PDB entry 5UH8 | X-ray diffraction, 4.18 A resolution (low resolution: residue-level contacts below are approximate; hydrogen-bond / salt-bridge calls are withheld) | chains D and F of the 9 polymer chains in the assembly

Chain D:
Molecule: DNA-directed RNA polymerase subunit beta'
Organism: Mycobacterium tuberculosis (strain ATCC 25618 / H37Rv)
Notes: EC 2.7.7.6
Reference sequence: I6X9I6 (I6X9I6_MYCTU); residues 1-1316 here = UniProt positions 1-1316
Sequence (1316 residues; each row starts with the number of its first residue):
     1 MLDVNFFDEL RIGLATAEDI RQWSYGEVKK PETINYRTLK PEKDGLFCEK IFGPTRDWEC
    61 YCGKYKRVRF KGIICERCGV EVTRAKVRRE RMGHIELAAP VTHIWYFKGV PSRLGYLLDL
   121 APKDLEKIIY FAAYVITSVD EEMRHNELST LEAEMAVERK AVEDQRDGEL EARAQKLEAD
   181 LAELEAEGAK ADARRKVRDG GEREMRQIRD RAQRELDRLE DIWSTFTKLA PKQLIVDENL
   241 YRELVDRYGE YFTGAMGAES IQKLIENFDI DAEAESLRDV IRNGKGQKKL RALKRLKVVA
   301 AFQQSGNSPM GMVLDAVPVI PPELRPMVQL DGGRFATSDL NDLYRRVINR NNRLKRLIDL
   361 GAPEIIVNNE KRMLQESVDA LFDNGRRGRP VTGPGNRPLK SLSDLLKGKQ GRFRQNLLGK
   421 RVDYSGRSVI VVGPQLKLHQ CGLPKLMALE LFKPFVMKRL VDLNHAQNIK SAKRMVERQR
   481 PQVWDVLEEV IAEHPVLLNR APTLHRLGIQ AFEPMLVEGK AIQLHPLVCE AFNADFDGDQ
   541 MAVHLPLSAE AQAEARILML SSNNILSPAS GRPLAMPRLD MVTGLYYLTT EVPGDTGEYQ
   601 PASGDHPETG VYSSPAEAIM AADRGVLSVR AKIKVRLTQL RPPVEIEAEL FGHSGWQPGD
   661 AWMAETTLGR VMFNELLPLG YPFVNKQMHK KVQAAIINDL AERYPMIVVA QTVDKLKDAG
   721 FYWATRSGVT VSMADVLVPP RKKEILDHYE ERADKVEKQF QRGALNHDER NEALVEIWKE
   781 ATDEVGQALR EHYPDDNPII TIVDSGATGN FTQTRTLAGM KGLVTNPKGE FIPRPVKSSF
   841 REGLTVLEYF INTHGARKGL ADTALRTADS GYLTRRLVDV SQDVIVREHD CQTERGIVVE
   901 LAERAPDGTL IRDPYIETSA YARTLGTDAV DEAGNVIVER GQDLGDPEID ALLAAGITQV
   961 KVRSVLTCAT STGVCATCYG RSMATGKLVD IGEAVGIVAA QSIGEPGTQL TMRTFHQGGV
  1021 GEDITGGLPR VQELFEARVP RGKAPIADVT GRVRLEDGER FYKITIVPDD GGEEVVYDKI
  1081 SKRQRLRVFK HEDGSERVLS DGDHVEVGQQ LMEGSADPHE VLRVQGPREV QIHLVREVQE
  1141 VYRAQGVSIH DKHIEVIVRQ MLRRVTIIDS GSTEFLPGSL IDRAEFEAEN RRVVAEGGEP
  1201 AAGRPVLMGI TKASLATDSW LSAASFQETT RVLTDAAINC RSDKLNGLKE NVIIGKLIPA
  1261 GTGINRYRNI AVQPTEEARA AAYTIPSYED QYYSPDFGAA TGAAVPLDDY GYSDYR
Not modelled in the structure: 1-2, 1012-1025, 1282-1316
Ion coordination: Zn2+ site 1: C60, C62, C75, C78; Mg2+: D535, D537, D539 (shared with 1 residue of chain I); Zn2+ site 2: C891, C968, C975, C978

Chain F:
Molecule: RNA polymerase sigma factor SigA
Organism: Mycobacterium tuberculosis (strain ATCC 25618 / H37Rv)
Reference sequence: P9WGI1 (SIGA_MYCTU); residue numbers follow UniProt; this construct covers 1-528
Sequence (528 residues; each row starts with the number of its first residue):
     1 MAATKASTAT DEPVKRTATK SPAASASGAK TGAKRTAAKS ASGSPPAKRA TKPAARSVKP
    61 ASAPQDTTTS TIPKRKTRAA AKSAAAKAPS ARGHATKPRA PKDAQHEAAT DPEDALDSVE
   121 ELDAEPDLDV EPGEDLDLDA ADLNLDDLED DVAPDADDDL DSGDDEDHED LEAEAAVAPG
   181 QTADDDEEIA EPTEKDKASG DFVWDEDESE ALRQARKDAE LTASADSVRA YLKQIGKVAL
   241 LNAEEEVELA KRIEAGLYAT QLMTELSERG EKLPAAQRRD MMWICRDGDR AKNHLLEANL
   301 RLVVSLAKRY TGRGMAFLDL IQEGNLGLIR AVEKFDYTKG YKFSTYATWW IRQAITRAMA
   361 DQARTIRIPV HMVEVINKLG RIQRELLQDL GREPTPEELA KEMDITPEKV LEIQQYAREP
   421 ISLDQTIGDE GDSQLGDFIE DSEAVVAVDA VSFTLLQDQL QSVLDTLSER EAGVVRLRFG
   481 LTDGQPRTLD EIGQVYGVTR ERIRQIESKT MSKLRHPSRS QVLRDYLD
Not modelled in the structure: 1-206

How chain D and chain F interact:
Pairs across the interface (78; chain D residue first):
  E32(D) - R367(F)
  T33(D) - T365(F)
  Y36(D) - R367(F)
  Y36(D) - I368(F)
  Y36(D) - P369(F)
  Y36(D) - M372(F)
  Y36(D) - Y416(F)
  R67(D) - G484(F)
  R67(D) - Q485(F)
  R67(D) - P486(F)
  R69(D) - Q485(F)
  R69(D) - P486(F)
  A132(D) - A223(F)
  R203(D) - E208(F)
  V236(D) - L221(F)
  D237(D) - K217(F)
  D237(D) - L221(F)
  E238(D) - Q234(F)
  E238(D) - K237(F)
  P326(D) - L423(F)
  L330(D) - I439(F)
  G332(D) - R418(F)
  R334(D) - E419(F)
  R334(D) - I421(F)
  F335(D) - P420(F)
  F335(D) - I421(F)
  A336(D) - I421(F)
  A336(D) - L423(F)
  T337(D) - I421(F)
  T337(D) - S422(F)
  T337(D) - L423(F)
  S338(D) - D424(F)
  D339(D) - S422(F)
  D339(D) - D424(F)
  D342(D) - T365(F)
  R345(D) - Q362(F)
  R345(D) - R364(F)
  R346(D) - A316(F)
  N349(D) - Q362(F)
  R350(D) - D319(F)
  R353(D) - D319(F)
  R353(D) - Q322(F)
  R353(D) - E323(F)
  R353(D) - Q362(F)
  L357(D) - Q322(F)
  L357(D) - L326(F)
  L357(D) - I329(F)
  L360(D) - K292(F)
  L360(D) - L326(F)
  G361(D) - K292(F)
  G361(D) - N293(F)
  A362(D) - I329(F)
  P363(D) - N293(F)
  P363(D) - L296(F)
  I365(D) - Q234(F)
  I365(D) - E297(F)
  I365(D) - L300(F)
  I366(D) - Q322(F)
  N369(D) - Y231(F)
  N369(D) - Q322(F)
  E370(D) - Q322(F)
  R372(D) - S227(F)
  R372(D) - Y231(F)
  M373(D) - L318(F)
  M373(D) - D319(F)
  M373(D) - Q322(F)
  E376(D) - S227(F)
  R397(D) - S422(F)
  R397(D) - Q425(F)
  K400(D) - D424(F)
  Q410(D) - D432(F)
  Q410(D) - Q434(F)
  Q467(D) - D525(F)
  N468(D) - D525(F)
  N468(D) - Y526(F)
  I469(D) - S452(F)
  I469(D) - L455(F)
  K473(D) - V448(F)
Also at the interface, not in a pair above, chain D (56 interface residues in all): I34, N35, R37, K127, D210, R214, E323, M327, V328, G333, K470, R474
Also at the interface, not in a pair above, chain F (61 interface residues in all): E210, R213, T222, A230, N325, A363, I366, H371, Q415, L435, E443, D449, D483, D528

Overview:
The interface between chain D and chain F involves 56 residues on one side and 61 on the other. C60(D),
C62(D), C75(D) and C78(D) coordinate Zn2+ site 1. D535(D), D537(D) and D539(D) coordinate Mg2+.
Chain D is DNA-directed RNA polymerase subunit beta' and chain F is RNA polymerase sigma factor SigA, both
from Mycobacterium tuberculosis (strain ATCC 25618 / H37Rv); the structure, Crystal structure of Mycobacterium
tuberculosis transcription initiation complex containing 4nt RNA, was determined by X-ray diffraction (same
publication as 5UH5, 5UH6, 5UH9, 5UHA, 5UHB, 5UHC and 4 further entries).
